1L1Z - chains C and A of the 3 polymer chains in the assembly; structure by X-ray diffraction, 1.70 A resolution.

[Chain C]
Molecule: 16-nt DNA strand
Sequence (16 nucleotides; row label = number of the first residue in the row):
    10 TGCGTCCAXG TCTACC
Unresolved in the structure: 10-12, 25
Modified / non-standard residues: PED (pentane-3,4-diol-5-phosphate) at position 18

[Chain A]
Name: MutM
From: Geobacillus stearothermophilus
Amino-acid sequence (274 residues; each row starts with the number of its first residue):
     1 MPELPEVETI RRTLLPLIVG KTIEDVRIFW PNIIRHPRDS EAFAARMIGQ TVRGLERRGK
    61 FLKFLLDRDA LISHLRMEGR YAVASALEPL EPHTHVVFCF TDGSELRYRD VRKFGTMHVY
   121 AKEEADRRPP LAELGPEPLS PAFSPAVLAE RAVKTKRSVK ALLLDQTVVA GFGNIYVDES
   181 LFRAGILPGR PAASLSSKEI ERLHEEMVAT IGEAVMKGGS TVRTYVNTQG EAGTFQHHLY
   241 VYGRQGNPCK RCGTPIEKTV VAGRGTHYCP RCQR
Unresolved in the structure: 1, 223-232
Metal / ion sites: Zn2+: Cys249, Cys269, Cys272

[Interface between chain C and chain A]
Contacting residue pairs (26; chain C residue first):
  DC16(C) with Lys258(A), phosphate contact
  DA17(C) with Met77(A), sugar contact; Arg112(A), base contact; Tyr242(A), phosphate contact; Lys258(A), salt bridge to the phosphate; Gly265(A), phosphate contact
  PED_18(C) with Pro2(A), covalent bond; Glu3(A), sugar contact; Met77(A), phosphate contact; Asn174(A), base contact; Ile175(A), sugar contact; Tyr242(A), base contact; Arg264(A), hydrogen bond to the phosphate
  DG19(C) with Glu3(A), phosphate contact; Lys60(A), salt bridge to the phosphate; His74(A), phosphate contact; Arg76(A), base contact; Met77(A), base contact; Phe114(A), base contact; Gly173(A), phosphate contact; Asn174(A), hydrogen bond to the phosphate; Arg264(A), salt bridge to the phosphate
  DT20(C) with Lys60(A), salt bridge to the phosphate; His74(A), salt bridge to the phosphate; Arg76(A), sugar contact; Gln166(A), phosphate contact

[Overview]
5 residues of chain C face 16 of chain A across their interface, with 1 covalent bond, 2 hydrogen bonds and 5
salt bridges. Polar pairs include PED_18(C)-Arg264(A), DG19(C)-Asn174(A) and DA17(C)-Lys258(A). Cys249(A),
Cys269(A) and Cys272(A) form the Zn2+ site.
Here chain C is a 16-nt DNA strand and chain A is MutM (Geobacillus stearothermophilus). Entry 1L1Z (MutM
(Fpg) Covalent-DNA Intermediate) was determined by X-ray diffraction (same publication as 1L1T, 1L2B, 1L2C and
1L2D).
